PDB entry 3HQV | fiber diffraction, 5.16 A resolution (low resolution: residue-level contacts below are approximate; hydrogen-bond / salt-bridge calls are withheld) | chains A and C of the 3 polymer chains in the assembly

== Chain A (and C) ==
Molecule: Collagen alpha-1(I) chain
Organism: Rattus norvegicus
Notes: chain C of this document is another copy of the same molecule, construct and numbering; everything in this record applies to it too
Reference sequence: P02454 (CO1A1_RAT); residues 1-1056 here correspond to UniProt positions 152-1207 (UniProt number = residue number + 151)
Chain sequence (1056 residues; row label = number of the first residue in the row):
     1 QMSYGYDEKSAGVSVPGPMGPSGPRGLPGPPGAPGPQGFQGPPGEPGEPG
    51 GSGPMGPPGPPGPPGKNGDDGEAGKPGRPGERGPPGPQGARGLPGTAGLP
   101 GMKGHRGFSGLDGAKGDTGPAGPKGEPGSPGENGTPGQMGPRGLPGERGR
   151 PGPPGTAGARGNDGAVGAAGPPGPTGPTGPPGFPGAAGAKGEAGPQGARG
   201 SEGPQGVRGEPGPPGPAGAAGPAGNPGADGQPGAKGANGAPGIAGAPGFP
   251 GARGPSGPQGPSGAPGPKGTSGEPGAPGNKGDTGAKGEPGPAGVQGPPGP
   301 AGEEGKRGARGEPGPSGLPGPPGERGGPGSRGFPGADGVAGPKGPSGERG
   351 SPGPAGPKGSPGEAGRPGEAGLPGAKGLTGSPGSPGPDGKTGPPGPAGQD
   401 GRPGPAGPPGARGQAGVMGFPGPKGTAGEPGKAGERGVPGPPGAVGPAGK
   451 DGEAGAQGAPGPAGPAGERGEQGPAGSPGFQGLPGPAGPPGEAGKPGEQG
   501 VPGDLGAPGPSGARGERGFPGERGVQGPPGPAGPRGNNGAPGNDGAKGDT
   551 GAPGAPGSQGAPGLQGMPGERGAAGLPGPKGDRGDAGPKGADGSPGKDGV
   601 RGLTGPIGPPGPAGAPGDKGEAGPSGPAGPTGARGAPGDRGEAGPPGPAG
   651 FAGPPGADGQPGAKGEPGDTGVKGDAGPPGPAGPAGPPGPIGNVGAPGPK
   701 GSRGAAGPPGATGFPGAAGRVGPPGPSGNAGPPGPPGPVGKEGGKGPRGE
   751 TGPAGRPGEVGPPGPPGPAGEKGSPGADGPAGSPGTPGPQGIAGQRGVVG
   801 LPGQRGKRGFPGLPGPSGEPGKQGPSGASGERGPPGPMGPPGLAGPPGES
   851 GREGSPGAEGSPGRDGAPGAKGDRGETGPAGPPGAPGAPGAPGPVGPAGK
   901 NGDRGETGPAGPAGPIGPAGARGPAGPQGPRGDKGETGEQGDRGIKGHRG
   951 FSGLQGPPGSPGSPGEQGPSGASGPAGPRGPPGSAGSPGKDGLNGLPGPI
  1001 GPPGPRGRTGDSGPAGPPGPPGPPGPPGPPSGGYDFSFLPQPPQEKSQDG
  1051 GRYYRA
Not modelled in the structure: 1055-1056
Modified positions: Pro28, Pro31, Pro34, Pro43, Pro46, Pro49, Pro61, Pro64, Pro79, Pro85, Pro94, Pro100, Pro127, Pro130, Pro136, Pro145, Pro151, Pro154, Pro172, Pro181, Pro184, Pro211, Pro214, Pro226, Pro232, Pro241, Pro247, Pro250, Pro265, Pro274, Pro277, Pro289, Pro298, Pro313, Pro319, Pro322, Pro328, Pro334, Pro352, Pro361, Pro367, Pro373, Pro382, Pro385, Pro394, Pro403, Pro409, Pro421, Pro430, Pro439, Pro442, Pro460, Pro478, Pro484, Pro490, Pro496, Pro502, Pro508, Pro520, Pro529, Pro541, Pro553, Pro556, Pro562, Pro568, Pro577, Pro610, Pro616, Pro637, Pro646, Pro655, Pro661, Pro667, Pro679, Pro688, Pro697, Pro709, Pro715, Pro724, Pro733, Pro736, Pro757, Pro763, Pro766, Pro775, Pro784, Pro802, Pro811, Pro814, Pro820, Pro835, Pro841, Pro847, Pro856, Pro862, Pro868, Pro883, Pro886, Pro889, Pro958, Pro961, Pro964, Pro982, Pro988, Pro997, Pro1002, Pro1003, Pro1018, Pro1021, Pro1024, Pro1027 (4-hydroxyproline; HYP); Lys103, Lys700, Lys934, Lys946 (5-hydroxylysine; LYZ)
Swiss-Prot annotation at these positions:
  - region: Gln1 to Pro16 (Nonhelical region (N-terminal)), Gly1025 to Asp1035 (Major antigenic determinant (of neutral salt-extracted rat skin collagen)), Ser1031 to Ala1056 (Nonhelical region (C-terminal))
  - motif (Cell attachment site): Arg583 to Asp585, Arg931 to Asp933
  - modified residue: Gln1 (Pyrrolidone carboxylic acid), Lys9 (Allysine), Ser10 (Phosphoserine), Pro28 (4-hydroxyproline), Pro31 (4-hydroxyproline), Pro34 (4-hydroxyproline), Pro43 (4-hydroxyproline), Pro46 (4-hydroxyproline), Pro49 (4-hydroxyproline), Pro64 (4-hydroxyproline), Pro79 (4-hydroxyproline), Pro85 (4-hydroxyproline), Pro94 (4-hydroxyproline), Pro100 (4-hydroxyproline), Ser109 (Phosphoserine), Pro127 (4-hydroxyproline), Pro130 (4-hydroxyproline), Pro136 (4-hydroxyproline), Pro145 (4-hydroxyproline), Pro151 (4-hydroxyproline) and 100 more in UniProt

== Interface between chain A and chain C ==
Pairs across the interface (200; chain A residue first):
  Pro34(A) - Gly32(C)
  Met55(A) - Gly53(C)
  Gly56(A) - Pro54(C)
  Gly56(A) - Met55(C)
  Gly77(A) - Gly74(C)
  Gly86(A) - Pro85(C)
  Gly95(A) - Gly92(C)
  Gly98(A) - Ala97(C)
  Pro100(A) - Gly98(C)
  Gly101(A) - Leu99(C)
  Gly107(A) - Gly104(C)
  Gly110(A) - Gly107(C)
  Asp112(A) - Gly110(C)
  Gly128(A) - Gly125(C)
  Pro130(A) - Gly128(C)
  Gly131(A) - Gly128(C)
  Asn133(A) - Gly131(C)
  Gly134(A) - Pro130(C)
  Gly134(A) - Gly131(C)
  Gly137(A) - Gly134(C)
  Gly140(A) - Pro136(C)
  Gly140(A) - Gly137(C)
  Gly143(A) - Gly140(C)
  Pro145(A) - Gly143(C)
  Gly146(A) - Gly143(C)
  Gly149(A) - Pro145(C)
  Pro151(A) - Gly149(C)
  Gly152(A) - Gly149(C)
  Gly152(A) - Arg150(C)
  Gly155(A) - Gly152(C)
  Gly158(A) - Pro154(C)
  Gly161(A) - Gly158(C)
  Asp163(A) - Gly161(C)
  Gly164(A) - Asp163(C)
  Gly167(A) - Gly164(C)
  Gly167(A) - Val166(C)
  Gly185(A) - Pro184(C)
  Ala186(A) - Pro184(C)
  Gly191(A) - Lys190(C)
  Gly194(A) - Ala193(C)
  Gly209(A) - Arg208(C)
  Gly212(A) - Pro211(C)
  Gly218(A) - Ala217(C)
  Gly221(A) - Ala220(C)
  Gly224(A) - Ala223(C)
  Gly227(A) - Pro226(C)
  Gly233(A) - Pro232(C)
  Gly242(A) - Gly239(C)
  Gly242(A) - Pro241(C)
  Gly251(A) - Phe249(C)
  Arg253(A) - Gly251(C)
  Gly260(A) - Gly257(C)
  Gly266(A) - Gly263(C)
  Pro267(A) - Pro265(C)
  Lys268(A) - Gly266(C)
  Gly269(A) - Gly266(C)
  Gly269(A) - Pro267(C)
  Gly269(A) - Lys268(C)
  Thr270(A) - Lys268(C)
  Gly281(A) - Gly278(C)
  Gly281(A) - Asn279(C)
  Asp282(A) - Lys280(C)
  Thr283(A) - Lys280(C)
  Thr283(A) - Gly281(C)
  Gly293(A) - Gly290(C)
  Gly311(A) - Gly308(C)
  Glu312(A) - Arg310(C)
  Gly320(A) - Gly317(C)
  Arg325(A) - Gly323(C)
  Gly329(A) - Gly326(C)
  Gly332(A) - Pro328(C)
  Pro334(A) - Gly332(C)
  Pro345(A) - Lys343(C)
  Ser346(A) - Gly344(C)
  Gly347(A) - Ser346(C)
  Gly353(A) - Pro352(C)
  Gly362(A) - Pro361(C)
  Gly365(A) - Ala364(C)
  Gly368(A) - Pro367(C)
  Gly386(A) - Gly383(C)
  Asp388(A) - Gly386(C)
  Gly398(A) - Gly395(C)
  Gly401(A) - Gly398(C)
  Ala406(A) - Gly404(C)
  Gly416(A) - Gly413(C)
  Met418(A) - Gly416(C)
  Gly422(A) - Pro421(C)
  Gly428(A) - Gly428(C)
  Gly443(A) - Gly440(C)
  Gly446(A) - Gly443(C)
  Gly455(A) - Ala454(C)
  Ala463(A) - Pro460(C)
  Ala463(A) - Gly461(C)
  Ala466(A) - Ala463(C)
  Ala466(A) - Gly464(C)
  Gly473(A) - Gly470(C)
  Gly476(A) - Gly473(C)
  Gly479(A) - Gly476(C)
  Gly515(A) - Arg514(C)
  Gly521(A) - Phe519(C)
  Glu522(A) - Pro520(C)
  Ala532(A) - Gly530(C)
  Asp544(A) - Gly542(C)
  Gly557(A) - Ala555(C)
  Gln565(A) - Gly563(C)
  Pro577(A) - Gly575(C)
  Gly578(A) - Gly575(C)
  Gly578(A) - Leu576(C)
  Gly578(A) - Pro577(C)
  Gly587(A) - Asp585(C)
  Gly593(A) - Lys589(C)
  Gly593(A) - Gly590(C)
  Gly599(A) - Gly596(C)
  Gly611(A) - Gly608(C)
  Gly611(A) - Pro609(C)
  Gly614(A) - Gly611(C)
  Ala615(A) - Ala613(C)
  Gly620(A) - Gly617(C)
  Pro624(A) - Ala622(C)
  Ser625(A) - Gly623(C)
  Gly626(A) - Ser625(C)
  Gly638(A) - Gly635(C)
  Gly644(A) - Gly641(C)
  Gly650(A) - Gly647(C)
  Gly653(A) - Ala649(C)
  Gly656(A) - Ala652(C)
  Gly662(A) - Gly659(C)
  Gly674(A) - Gly671(C)
  Gly695(A) - Val694(C)
  Ser702(A) - Lys700(C)
  Gly704(A) - Arg703(C)
  Gly707(A) - Ala706(C)
  Gly713(A) - Gly710(C)
  Ala717(A) - Pro715(C)
  Gly722(A) - Gly719(C)
  Gly725(A) - Gly722(C)
  Pro726(A) - Pro724(C)
  Gly731(A) - Gly728(C)
  Gly746(A) - Gly743(C)
  Arg748(A) - Gly746(C)
  Gly761(A) - Gly758(C)
  Lys772(A) - Ala769(C)
  Lys772(A) - Gly770(C)
  Gly779(A) - Gly776(C)
  Gly779(A) - Ala777(C)
  Pro787(A) - Gly785(C)
  Pro789(A) - Pro787(C)
  Gly794(A) - Gly791(C)
  Gly803(A) - Leu801(C)
  Gly803(A) - Pro802(C)
  Gly812(A) - Gly809(C)
  Gly812(A) - Phe810(C)
  Lys822(A) - Pro820(C)
  Ser826(A) - Gly824(C)
  Gly827(A) - Pro825(C)
  Gly827(A) - Ser826(C)
  Ser829(A) - Gly827(C)
  Gly830(A) - Gly827(C)
  Gly845(A) - Gly842(C)
  Glu849(A) - Pro847(C)
  Gly851(A) - Ser850(C)
  Gly860(A) - Gly857(C)
  Pro862(A) - Gly860(C)
  Gly866(A) - Gly863(C)
  Gly869(A) - Gly866(C)
  Ala870(A) - Pro868(C)
  Lys871(A) - Gly869(C)
  Gly878(A) - Arg874(C)
  Ala880(A) - Gly878(C)
  Gly884(A) - Gly881(C)
  Gly887(A) - Gly884(C)
  Gly890(A) - Gly887(C)
  Gly893(A) - Pro889(C)
  Gly896(A) - Pro892(C)
  Gly899(A) - Gly896(C)
  Gly908(A) - Gly905(C)
  Gly917(A) - Gly914(C)
  Gly920(A) - Ile916(C)
  Gly920(A) - Gly917(C)
  Gly923(A) - Gly920(C)
  Gly926(A) - Gly923(C)
  Gly929(A) - Ala925(C)
  Gly932(A) - Gly929(C)
  Gly938(A) - Gly935(C)
  Gly941(A) - Gln940(C)
  Ile945(A) - Arg943(C)
  Gly947(A) - Gly944(C)
  Gln967(A) - Gly965(C)
  Ala976(A) - Gly974(C)
  Arg979(A) - Gly977(C)
  Lys990(A) - Pro988(C)
  Asp991(A) - Gly989(C)
  Gly998(A) - Gly995(C)
  Gly1001(A) - Gly998(C)
  Pro1002(A) - Ile1000(C)
  Thr1009(A) - Gly1007(C)
  Gly1010(A) - Arg1008(C)
  Gly1013(A) - Gly1010(C)
  Gly1019(A) - Gly1016(C)
  Pro1020(A) - Pro1018(C)
Other interface residues (no listed pair), chain A (359 interface residues in all): Met19, Ser22, Gly35, Gly38, Gly44, Glu45, Gly59, Gly68, Pro87, Thr96, Ala97, Met102, Gly119, Pro120, Gly122, Pro153, Pro154, Thr156, Asn162, Gly170, Pro172, Gly173, Pro174, Thr175, Phe183, Gly203, Ala219, Gly230, Gly236, Pro241, Gly245, Ala246, Gly248, Ala252, Gly254, Pro261, Gly263, Ala264, Gly272, Glu273, Gly275, Pro291, Ala292, Val294, Gln295, Gly302, Glu303, Gly305, Gly308, Gly314, Pro315, Gly323, Glu324, Ser330, Arg331, Val339, Gly341, Pro354, Ala355, Gly374, Ala375, Gly377, Gly389, Pro396, Gly404, Pro405, Gly407, Pro409, Arg412, Gly413, Val417, Gly419, Pro421, Gly425, Gly434, Gly437, Gly440, Val445, Ala454, Gly464, Pro465, Gly467, Ala475, Pro478, Phe480, Gly482, Pro486, Gly488, Ser511, Gly512, Ala513, Arg514, Gly518, Arg523, Gly524, Gly527, Pro528, Gly530, Pro534, Arg535, Gly536, Asn543, Gly545, Gly551, Pro556, Leu564, Gly566, Asp585, Ala586, Pro588, Gly602, Pro610, Pro612, Gly617, Glu621, Gly632, Arg634, Gly635, Asp639, Gly641, Ala649, Phe651, Gly680, Ala685, Gly689, Gly692, Asn693, Gly701, Gly710, Ala711, Phe714, Gly716, Ser727, Gly728, Gly737, Val739, Gly740, Thr751, Gly755, Gly764, Glu771, Pro780, Gly782, Gly788, Gly806, Leu813, Gly815, Pro820, Gly821, Gln823, Gly824, Ala828, Gly833, Pro837, Gly839, Gly854, Gly863, Gly872, Gly875, Pro879, Gly881, Pro886, Pro909, Ala910, Gly914, Arg922, Gln928, Arg931, Asp942, Lys946, Gly950, Phe951, Ser952, Pro961, Gly962, Gly968, Gly977, Leu993, Gly995, Pro1003, Gly1022
Other interface residues (no listed pair), chain C (380 interface residues in all): Pro16, Met19, Pro31, Ala33, Gly35, Gly41, Pro43, Pro58, Pro64, Lys75, Leu93, Pro94, Pro100, Phe108, Asp117, Thr118, Gly119, Glu126, Asn133, Pro151, Pro153, Gly155, Ala157, Arg160, Gly167, Ala168, Gly170, Pro172, Gly173, Gly182, Gly185, Glu202, Glu210, Gly218, Asp229, Lys235, Gly242, Ile243, Ala244, Pro247, Gly248, Pro250, Ala252, Gln259, Gly260, Ser262, Gly269, Ser271, Pro274, Pro289, Ala292, Gly293, Gly299, Ala301, Gly302, Gly305, Pro313, Gly320, Pro321, Pro322, Gly327, Gly329, Asp337, Gly338, Pro345, Gly353, Pro373, Lys376, Pro385, Pro394, Pro403, Ala406, Gly407, Gly410, Arg412, Val417, Gly419, Gly425, Ala427, Ala433, Gly434, Pro439, Val445, Gly452, Glu453, Ala466, Pro474, Ser477, Pro478, Gln481, Pro484, Ala487, Gly509, Ser511, Gly512, Gly515, Gly518, Glu522, Arg523, Gly524, Gln526, Gly527, Ala532, Gly533, Pro541, Asp544, Gly548, Gly554, Pro556, Pro562, Leu564, Gln565, Arg583, Ala586, Arg601, Pro610, Pro612, Gly614, Asp618, Lys619, Ala628, Gly629, Thr631, Gly632, Ala636, Pro637, Gly638, Pro646, Gly653, Asp658, Gly677, Gly683, Gly686, Ile691, Gly692, Ser702, Pro709, Thr712, Gly713, Gly725, Gly734, Pro736, Gly737, Gly744, Gly749, Gly752, Glu759, Val760, Asp778, Gly779, Thr786, Gly800, Arg805, Pro811, Gly818, Glu819, Gly821, Gly830, Pro835, Gly836, Pro841, Gly851, Ala858, Pro862, Ala870, Gly872, Thr877, Pro882, Ala885, Ala888, Gly890, Arg904, Thr907, Ala910, Ala919, Gly926, Gln928, Glu936, Glu939, His948, Arg949, Phe951, Gly959, Glu966, Ser973, Ala976, Asp991, Pro999, Gly1001, Gly1019

== Overview ==
359 residues of chain A face 380 of chain C across their interface.
Chain A and chain C are both Collagen alpha-1(I) chain (Rattus norvegicus); the structure, Low resolution,
molecular envelope structure of type I collagen in situ, was determined by fiber diffraction, deposited
together with 3HR2.
